Entry 7KAM (electron microscopy, 3.80 A resolution); this record covers chains A and C of the 7 polymer chains in the assembly.

Chain A:
Protein: Protein transport channel Sec61 complex, alpha subunit (Sec61)
Source organism: Thermomyces lanuginosus
Amino-acid sequence (480 residues; numbered 1 to 480; the number before each row is that of its first residue):
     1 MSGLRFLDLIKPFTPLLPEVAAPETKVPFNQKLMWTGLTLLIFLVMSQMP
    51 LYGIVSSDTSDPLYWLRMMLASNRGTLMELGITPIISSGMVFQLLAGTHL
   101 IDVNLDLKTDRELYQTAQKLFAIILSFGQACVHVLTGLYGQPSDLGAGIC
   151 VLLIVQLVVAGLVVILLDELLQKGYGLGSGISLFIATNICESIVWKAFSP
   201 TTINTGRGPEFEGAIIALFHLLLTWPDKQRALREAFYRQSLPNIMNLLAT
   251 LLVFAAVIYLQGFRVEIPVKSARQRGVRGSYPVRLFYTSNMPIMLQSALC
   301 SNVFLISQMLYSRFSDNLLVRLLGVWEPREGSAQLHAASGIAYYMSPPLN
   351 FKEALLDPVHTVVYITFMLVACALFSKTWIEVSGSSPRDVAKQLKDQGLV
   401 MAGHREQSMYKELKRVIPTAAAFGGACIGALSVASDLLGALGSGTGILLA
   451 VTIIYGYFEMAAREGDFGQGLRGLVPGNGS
Not modelled in the structure: 1-8, 329-334, 467-480

Chain C:
Protein: Protein transport channel Sec61 complex, gamma subunit (Sss1)
Source organism: Thermomyces lanuginosus
Amino-acid sequence (70 residues; numbered 1 to 70; the number before each row is that of its first residue):
     1 MSEQVQELLDIPRDFLKDGMQFIHKCQKPDRKEFKKVCQAVAIGFVAMGA
    51 IGYIVKLVHIPINNILVAGS
Not modelled in the structure: 1-11, 69-70

Interface between chain A and chain C:
Pairs across the interface (47):
  Leu41(A) - Val55(C)  hydrophobic
  Leu44(A) - Gly52(C)
  Val45(A) - His59(C)
  Gln48(A) - Val55(C)
  Gln48(A) - Lys56(C)  hydrogen bond
  Gln48(A) - His59(C)
  Met49(A) - His59(C)
  Pro50(A) - Asn63(C)
  Pro50(A) - Val67(C)  hydrophobic
  Leu183(A) - Met48(C)  hydrophobic
  Cys190(A) - Phe45(C)  hydrophobic
  Glu191(A) - Gly52(C)
  Glu191(A) - Tyr53(C)  hydrogen bond (side chain-backbone)
  Glu191(A) - Lys56(C)
  Val194(A) - Gly49(C)
  Val194(A) - Tyr53(C)  hydrophobic
  Trp195(A) - Tyr53(C)  hydrophobic
  Trp195(A) - Lys56(C)
  Trp195(A) - Ile60(C)  hydrophobic
  Phe198(A) - Tyr53(C)  hydrogen bond (backbone-side chain)
  Pro200(A) - Tyr53(C)
  Phe254(A) - Val41(C)  hydrophobic
  Ala255(A) - Phe34(C)
  Ile258(A) - Phe34(C)  hydrophobic
  Ile258(A) - Val41(C)  hydrophobic
  Tyr259(A) - Pro29(C)  hydrophobic
  Tyr259(A) - Phe34(C)  hydrophobic
  Phe263(A) - Cys26(C)
  Phe263(A) - Lys28(C)
  Phe263(A) - Pro29(C)
  Arg264(A) - Cys26(C)  hydrogen bond (backbone-side chain)
  Arg264(A) - Gln27(C)
  Val265(A) - Phe22(C)  hydrophobic
  Val265(A) - Cys26(C)  hydrophobic
  Leu285(A) - Phe22(C)  hydrophobic
  Leu285(A) - Ile23(C)  hydrophobic
  Thr419(A) - Asp18(C)
  Ala420(A) - Phe22(C)  hydrophobic
  Ala422(A) - Phe15(C)
  Phe423(A) - Phe15(C)  hydrophobic
  Phe423(A) - Gly19(C)
  Phe423(A) - Ile23(C)  hydrophobic
  Ile454(A) - Val41(C)  hydrophobic
  Ile454(A) - Phe45(C)
  Tyr455(A) - Val37(C)  hydrophobic
  Phe458(A) - Val37(C)  hydrophobic
  Phe458(A) - Ala40(C)  hydrophobic
Other interface residues (no listed pair), chain A (34 interface residues in all): Ile193, Gly262, Glu266, Val283, Val416, Ala450
Other interface residues (no listed pair), chain C (31 interface residues in all): Lys25, Cys38, Ala42, Gly44, Ile51, Leu57, Leu66

In short:
34 residues of chain A face 31 of chain C across their interface, with 4 hydrogen bonds. Polar contacts
include Gln48(A)-Lys56(C), Glu191(A)-Tyr53(C) and Phe198(A)-Tyr53(C).
Here chain A is Protein transport channel Sec61 complex, alpha subunit (Sec61) and chain C is Protein
transport channel Sec61 complex, gamma subunit (Sss1), both from Thermomyces lanuginosus. Entry 7KAM (Cryo-EM
structure of the Sec complex from T. lanuginosus, wild-type, class with Sec62, plug-closed conformation) was
determined by electron microscopy together with 7KAH, 7KAI, 7KAJ, 7KAK, 7KAL, 7KAN and 8 further entries from
the same study.
